Entry 8Z3Y (electron microscopy, 3.20 A resolution); this record covers chains B and S of the 5 polymer chains in the assembly.

# Chain B
Protein: Guanine nucleotide-binding protein G(I)/G(S)/G(T) subunit beta-1
Organism: Homo sapiens
UniProt: P62873 (GBB1_HUMAN); residue numbers follow UniProt; this construct covers 2-340
Amino-acid sequence (377 residues; each row starts with the number of its first residue; numbers below 1 keep their minus sign (Met-10 is residue -10)):
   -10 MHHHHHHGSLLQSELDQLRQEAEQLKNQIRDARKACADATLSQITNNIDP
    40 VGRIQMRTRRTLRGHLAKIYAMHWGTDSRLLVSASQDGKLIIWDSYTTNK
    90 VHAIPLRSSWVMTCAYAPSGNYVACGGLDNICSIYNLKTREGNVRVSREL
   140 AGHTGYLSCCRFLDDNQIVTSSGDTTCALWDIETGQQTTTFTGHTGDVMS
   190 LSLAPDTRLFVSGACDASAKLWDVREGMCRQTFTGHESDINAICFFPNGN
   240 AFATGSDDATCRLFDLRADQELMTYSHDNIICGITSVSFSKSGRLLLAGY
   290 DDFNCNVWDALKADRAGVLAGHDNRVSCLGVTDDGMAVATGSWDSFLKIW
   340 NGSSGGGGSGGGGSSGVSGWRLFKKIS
Not modelled in the structure: -10 to 2, 341-366
Differences from the reference sequence: initiating methionine (-10); expression tag (-9 to 1, 341-366)
UniProt features mapped onto this chain:
  - modified residue: Ser2 (N-acetylserine), His266 (Phosphohistidine)

# Chain S
Protein: scFv16
Organism: synthetic construct
Notes: antibody fragment or engineered binder
Amino-acid sequence (285 residues; row label = number of the first residue in the row; note: 4 numbers in that range are skipped by the numbering (no residue carries them; nothing is unmodelled there); a row labelled like 120A-120Q holds insertion residues (120A, then the next letters in order); numbers below 1 keep their minus sign (Met-36 is residue -36)):
   -36 MLLVNQSHQGFNKEHTSKMVSAIVLYVLLAAAAHSAFAVQLVESGGGLVQ
    14 PGGSRKLSCSASGFAFSSFGMHWVRQAPEKGLEWVAYISSGSGTIYYADT
    64 VKGRFTISRDDPKNTLFLQMTSLRSEDTAMYYCVRSIYYYGSSPFDFWGQ
   114 GTTLTVS
120A-120Q AGGGGSGGGGSGGGGSA
   125 DIVMTQATSSVPVTPGESVSISCRSSKSLLHSNGNTYLYWFLQRPGQSPQ
   175 LLIYRMSNLASGVPDRFSGSGSGTAFTLTISRLEAEDVGVYYCMQHLEYP
   225 LTFGAGTKLEL
Not modelled in the structure: -36 to 1, 120A-120Q, 131
Disulfide bonds: Cys147-Cys217

# Chain B / chain S interface
Pairs across the interface (8; chain B residue first):
  Asp66(B) - Tyr103(S)
  Arg68(B) - Tyr103(S)
  Leu69(B) - Tyr103(S)  hydrophobic
  Val90(B) - Tyr102(S)  hydrophobic
  Arg129(B) - Arg98(S)  hydrogen bond (backbone-side chain)
  Glu130(B) - Gly26(S)
  Glu130(B) - Phe27(S)
  Gly131(B) - Phe32(S)
Other interface residues (no listed pair), chain B (9 interface residues in all): His91, Asn132
Other interface residues (no listed pair), chain S (7 interface residues in all): Ala28

# In short
The interface between chain B and chain S involves 9 residues on one side and 7 on the other, with 1 hydrogen
bond. The hydrogen-bonded pair is Arg129(B)-Arg98(S).
Chain B is Guanine nucleotide-binding protein G(I)/G(S)/G(T) subunit beta-1 (Homo sapiens) and chain S is
scFv16 (synthetic construct); the structure, Cryo-EM structure of of hGPR4-Gs complex in pH6.8, was determined
by electron microscopy.
